Entry 4ARH (X-ray diffraction, 2.30 A resolution); this record covers chain A.

== Chain A ==
Protein: Metal-binding protein yoda
Organism: Salmonella enterica SUBSP. enterica serovar
UniProt: B5MZR0 (B5MZR0_SALET); residues 8-193 here correspond to UniProt positions 31-216 (UniProt number = residue number + 23)
Sequence (186 residues; each row starts with the number of its first residue):
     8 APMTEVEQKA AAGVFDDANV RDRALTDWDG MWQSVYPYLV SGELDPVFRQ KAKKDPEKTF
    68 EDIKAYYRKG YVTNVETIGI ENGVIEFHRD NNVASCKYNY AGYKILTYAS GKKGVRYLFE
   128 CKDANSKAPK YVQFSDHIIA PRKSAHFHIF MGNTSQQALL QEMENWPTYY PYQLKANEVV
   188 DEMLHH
Disulfides: Cys103-Cys128

== Summary ==
Chain A is Metal-binding protein yoda (Salmonella enterica SUBSP. enterica serovar); the structure, X ray
structure of the periplasmic zinc binding protein ZinT from Salmonella enterica, was determined by X-ray
diffraction (same publication as 4AYH and 4AW8).
